PDB entry 5BV0 | X-ray diffraction, 3.10 A resolution | chains A and B of the 3 polymer chains in the assembly

Chain A:
Name: SM (Sec1/Munc18-like) protein
Organism: Chaetomium thermophilum (strain DSM 1495 / CBS 144.50 / IMI 039719)
UniProtKB: G0SCM5 (G0SCM5_CHATD); residues 0-667 here correspond to UniProt positions 139-806 (UniProt number = residue number + 139)
Chain sequence (669 residues; row label = number of the first residue in the row; numbers below 1 keep their minus sign (Gly-1 is residue -1)):
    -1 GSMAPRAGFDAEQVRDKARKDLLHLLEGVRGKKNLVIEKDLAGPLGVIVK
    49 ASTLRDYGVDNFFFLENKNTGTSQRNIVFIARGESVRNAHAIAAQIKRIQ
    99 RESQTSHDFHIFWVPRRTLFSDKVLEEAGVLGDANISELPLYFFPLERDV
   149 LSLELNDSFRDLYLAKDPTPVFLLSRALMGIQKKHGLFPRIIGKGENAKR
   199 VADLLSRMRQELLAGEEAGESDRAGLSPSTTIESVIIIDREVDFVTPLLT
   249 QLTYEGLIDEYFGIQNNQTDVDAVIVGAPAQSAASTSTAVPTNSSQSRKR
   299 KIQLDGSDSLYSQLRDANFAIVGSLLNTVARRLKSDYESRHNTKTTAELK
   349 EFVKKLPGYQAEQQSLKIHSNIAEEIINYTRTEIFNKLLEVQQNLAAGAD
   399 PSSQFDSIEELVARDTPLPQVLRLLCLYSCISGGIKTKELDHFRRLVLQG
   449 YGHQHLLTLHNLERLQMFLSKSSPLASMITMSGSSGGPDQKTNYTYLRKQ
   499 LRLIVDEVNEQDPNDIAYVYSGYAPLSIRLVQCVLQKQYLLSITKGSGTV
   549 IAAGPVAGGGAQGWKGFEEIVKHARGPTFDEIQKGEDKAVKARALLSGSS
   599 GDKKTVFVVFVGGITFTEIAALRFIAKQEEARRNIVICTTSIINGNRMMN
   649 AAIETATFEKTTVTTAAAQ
Unresolved in the structure: -1 to 4, 273-295, 544-555, 583-598, 660-667
Sequence notes: expression tag (-1)

Chain B:
Name: Vps16
Organism: Chaetomium thermophilum
Chain sequence (229 residues; each row starts with the number of its first residue):
   502 MGSSFEVIARTAYEEGRTRLATELLNHEPRAGRQVPLLLSMEEDELALDK
   552 AIESGDTDLIYFVIHQLRRKLPLASFFRVVSSRPTASAMVEALARNSDGD
   602 GNEDTALLKDLYYQDDRRLDGASVFIREALQQPETRTASDKLDLAANLLQ
   652 GNQKEHVFELGALKEAKMLLRMQETFERDLTDSFVGLSVNQTMFKLIKLG
   702 YHGRAKKIQSEFKVPERVAWWIRLQALVA
Unresolved in the structure: 502-523

How chain A and chain B interact:
Residue-residue contacts - 76 pairs, chain A then chain B:
  Val84(A) with Leu594(B), hydrophobic
  Arg85(A) with Asp601(B), salt bridge
  His88(A) with Asp599(B); Gly600(B)
  Arg114(A) with Asp557(B), salt bridge; Asp559(B)
  Thr116(A) with Asp559(B)
  Leu117(A) with Asp559(B), hydrogen bond (backbone-side chain); Phe563(B), hydrophobic
  Phe118(A) with Asp559(B); Tyr562(B); Leu594(B), hydrophobic
  Lys121(A) with Tyr562(B); His566(B), hydrogen bond
  Ala163(A) with Ala589(B)
  Lys164(A) with Ala589(B)
  Asp165(A) with Thr558(B)
  Pro166(A) with Gly556(B); Thr558(B)
  Thr167(A) with Thr558(B), hydrogen bond
  Phe170(A) with Gly556(B); Asp557(B)
  Leu202(A) with Ser555(B)
  Arg205(A) with Glu554(B), salt bridge
  Glu209(A) with Arg531(B); Ala532(B)
  Gly213(A) with Arg531(B)
  Asp404(A) with Arg718(B), salt bridge
  Glu407(A) with Pro716(B); Arg718(B), salt bridge; Val719(B)
  Glu408(A) with Arg718(B); Trp722(B)
  Ala411(A) with Val719(B), hydrophobic; Trp722(B), hydrophobic; Gln726(B), hydrogen bond (backbone-side chain)
  Arg412(A) with Trp722(B); Gln726(B)
  Arg442(A) with Phe659(B)
  Arg443(A) with Lys714(B)
  Leu444(A) with Val719(B), hydrophobic
  Leu446(A) with Phe659(B), hydrophobic; Ala663(B), hydrophobic
  Gln447(A) with Glu666(B), hydrogen bond; Ser689(B); Val690(B), hydrogen bond (backbone-backbone); Asn691(B), hydrogen bond (backbone-backbone); Phe713(B), hydrogen bond (side chain-backbone); Val715(B)
  Gly448(A) with Ser689(B), hydrogen bond (backbone-side chain); Asn691(B)
  Tyr449(A) with Ser689(B)
  Gly450(A) with Ser689(B)
  His451(A) with Ala663(B); Glu666(B), salt bridge; Ala667(B); Val690(B)
  Gln452(A) with Gly687(B)
  Leu454(A) with Ile627(B), hydrophobic; Phe659(B), hydrophobic
  Leu455(A) with Ser624(B); Ile627(B), hydrophobic; Leu631(B), hydrophobic
  His458(A) with Asp621(B), salt bridge
  Arg462(A) with Asp621(B), salt bridge
  Ala654(A) with Leu631(B), hydrophobic
  Thr655(A) with Leu631(B); Gly687(B)
  Phe656(A) with Ala630(B), hydrophobic; Leu631(B), hydrophobic; Leu643(B), hydrophobic; Val686(B); Gly687(B)
  Glu657(A) with Val686(B); Gly687(B)
  Thr659(A) with Pro634(B)
Other interface residues (no listed pair), chain A (46 interface residues in all): Ala212, Val410, His440, Glu652
Other interface residues (no listed pair), chain B (57 interface residues in all): Gly533, Ile561, Pro585, Thr586, Arg596, Asn597, Leu620, Arg628, Gln632, Gln633, Ala639, Glu660, Leu670, Leu671, Leu688, Gln692, Ile723

In short:
Chain A and chain B form an interface of 46 and 57 residues respectively, with 9 hydrogen bonds and 8 salt
bridges. Polar pairs include Arg85(A)-Asp601(B), Arg114(A)-Asp557(B) and Arg205(A)-Glu554(B).
Chain A is SM (Sec1/Munc18-like) protein (Chaetomium thermophilum (strain DSM 1495 / CBS 144.50 / IMI 039719))
and chain B is Vps16 (Chaetomium thermophilum); the structure, Crystal Structure of a Complex Between the
SNARE Nyv1 and the HOPS Vps33-Vps16 subcomplex from Chaetomium ..., was determined by X-ray diffraction,
deposited together with 5BUZ.
